PDB entry 3G8C | X-ray diffraction, 2.00 A resolution | chain A

# Chain A
Protein: Biotin carboxylase
Organism: Escherichia coli
Notes: EC 6.3.4.14, 6.4.1.2
UniProt: P24182 (ACCC_ECOLI); residues 1-444 here = UniProt positions 1-444
Chain sequence (444 residues; row label = number of the first residue in the row):
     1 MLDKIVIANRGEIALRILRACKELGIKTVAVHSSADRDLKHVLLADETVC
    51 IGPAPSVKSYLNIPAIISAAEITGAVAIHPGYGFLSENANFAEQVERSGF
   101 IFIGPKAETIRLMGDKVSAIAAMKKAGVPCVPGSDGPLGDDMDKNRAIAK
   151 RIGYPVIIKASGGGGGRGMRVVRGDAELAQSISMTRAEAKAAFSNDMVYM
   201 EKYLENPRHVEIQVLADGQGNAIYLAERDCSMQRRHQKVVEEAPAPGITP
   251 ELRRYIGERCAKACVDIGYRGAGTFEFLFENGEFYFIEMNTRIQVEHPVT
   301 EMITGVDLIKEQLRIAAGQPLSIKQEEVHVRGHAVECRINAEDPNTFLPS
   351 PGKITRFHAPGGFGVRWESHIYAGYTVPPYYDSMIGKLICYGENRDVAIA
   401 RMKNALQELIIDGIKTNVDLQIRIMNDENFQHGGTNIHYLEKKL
Bound ions: Mg2+: E276, E288 (together with ADP)
Ligand contacts:
  - ADP (adenosine-5'-diphosphate): K116, I157, K159, G163, G164, G165, M169, E201, K202, Y203, L204, H209, Q233, H236, E276, L278, I287, E288, I437
  - bicarbonate ion (BCT): K238, N290, R292, Q294, V295, E296, R338
  - biotin (BTN): R10, Y82, G83, F84, Q237, R292, V295, R338, Y381, D382
Swiss-Prot annotation at these positions:
  - active site: R292
  - binding site (ATP): K116, K159, G165, G166, E201 to L204, H209, H236, E276, E288
  - binding site (hydrogencarbonate): K238, R292, V295, R338
  - binding site (Mg(2+)): E276, E288, N290
  - binding site (Mn(2+)): E276, E288, N290
  - binding site (biotin): R338
  - mutagenesis: R19 (R19E: Loss of homodimerization. No effect on ATP binding), E23 (E23R: Loss of homodimerization. No effect on ATP binding), E296 (E296A: Severe reduction in catalytic activity), R338 (R338A: Severe reduction in catalytic activity), F363 (F363A: Loss of homodimerization. No effect on ATP binding), R366 (R366E: Loss of homodimerization. No effect on ATP binding)
What the authors report for this chain:
  - binding site for bicarbonate ion: R292, V295, E296, R338
  - catalytic residues: E296, R338
  - binding site for biotin: Y82, V295, R338, D382
  - Mg2+ coordination: E276, E288
  - binding site for ADP: K202
  - conformationally variable residues (domain motion, side-chain flip): K202, Q294
  - contacts within the chain: E211-E296
  - mutagenesis - E296A (45-fold), R338A (270-fold): decreased catalytic activity on bicarbonate ion
  - mutagenesis - R338A: unchanged binding to biotin

# In short
Ligands of chain A: ADP, biotin and bicarbonate ion. E276 and E288 coordinate Mg2+. Curated annotation
(UniProt) lists active-site residue R292, 12 ATP-binding residues, 4 hydrogencarbonate-binding residues and 3
Mg2+-binding residues. From the paper: catalytic residues E296 and R338; E296A and R338A reduce catalytic
activity on bicarbonate ion.
Chain A is Biotin carboxylase (Escherichia coli); the structure, Crystal Structure of Biotin Carboxylase in
Complex with Biotin, Bicarbonate, ADP and Mg Ion, was determined by X-ray diffraction, deposited together with
3G8D.
